PDB entry 3R6L | X-ray diffraction, 1.90 A resolution | chains A and B of the 3 polymer chains in the assembly

# Chain A
Name: Caspase-2 subunit p18
Organism: Homo sapiens
Notes: EC 3.4.22.-
UniProtKB: P42575 (CASP2_HUMAN); aligned to UniProt positions 175-329 over residues 175-329 (the alignment contains insertions or deletions, so no single offset holds)
Sequence (160 residues; each row starts with the number of its first residue):
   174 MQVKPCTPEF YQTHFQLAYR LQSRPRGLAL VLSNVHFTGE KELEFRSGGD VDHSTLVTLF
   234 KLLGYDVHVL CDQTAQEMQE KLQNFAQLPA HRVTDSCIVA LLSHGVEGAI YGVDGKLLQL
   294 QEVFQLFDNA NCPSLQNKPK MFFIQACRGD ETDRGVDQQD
Unresolved in the structure: 212-215, 333
Differences from the reference sequence: expression tag (174)
Curated features (UniProtKB/Swiss-Prot):
  - active site: H277, C320

# Chain B
Name: Caspase-2 subunit p12
Organism: Homo sapiens
Notes: EC 3.4.22.-
UniProtKB: P42575 (CASP2_HUMAN); residues 349-452 here = UniProt positions 349-452
Sequence (112 residues; row label = number of the first residue in the row):
   349 GKEKLPKMRL PTRSDMICGY ACLKGTAAMR NAKRGSWYIE ALAQVFSERA CDMHVADMLV
   409 KVNALIKDRE GYAPGTEFHR CKEMSEYCST LCRHLYLFPG HPPTLEHHHH HH
Unresolved in the structure: 349-354, 452-460
Differences from the reference sequence: engineered mutation A380 (Thr in P42575); expression tag (453-460)
Curated features (UniProtKB/Swiss-Prot):
  - natural variant: Q392 to T452 (deletion: In MRT80)
  - mutagenesis: A369 (A369T: Loss of function)
What the authors report for this chain:
  - mutagenesis - Y420A: decreased catalytic activity on Ac-VDVAD-AFC

# Interface between chain A and chain B
Contacting residue pairs - 132 pairs, chain A then chain B:
  Q175(A) - S395(B)
  V176(A) - S395(B)
  V176(A) - P447(B)  hydrophobic
  K177(A) - S395(B)
  K177(A) - C399(B)
  K177(A) - P447(B)
  P178(A) - C399(B)
  P178(A) - P447(B)
  C179(A) - C399(B)
  C179(A) - F446(B)
  C179(A) - P447(B)  hydrogen bond (backbone-backbone)
  C179(A) - H449(B)
  P181(A) - H449(B)
  F183(A) - C399(B)
  F183(A) - D400(B)
  F183(A) - Y444(B)  hydrophobic
  F183(A) - F446(B)  hydrophobic
  Y184(A) - F446(B)  hydrophobic
  Y184(A) - H449(B)
  H187(A) - Y444(B)
  F188(A) - F446(B)  hydrophobic
  Q189(A) - R441(B)  hydrogen bond (backbone-side chain)
  L190(A) - R441(B)
  L190(A) - H442(B)
  A191(A) - R441(B)  hydrogen bond (backbone-side chain)
  A191(A) - H442(B)
  A191(A) - Y444(B)  hydrophobic
  Y192(A) - D363(B)  hydrogen bond
  Y192(A) - L439(B)
  Y192(A) - C440(B)  hydrogen bond (side chain-backbone)
  Y192(A) - R441(B)
  Y192(A) - H442(B)  hydrogen bond (backbone-backbone)
  L194(A) - L443(B)  hydrophobic
  L194(A) - Y444(B)
  L194(A) - L445(B)  hydrophobic
  L194(A) - F446(B)
  Q195(A) - F446(B)
  Q195(A) - H449(B)  hydrogen bond
  Q195(A) - P450(B)
  R199(A) - L445(B)  hydrogen bond (side chain-backbone)
  R199(A) - F446(B)  hydrogen bond (side chain-backbone)
  R199(A) - H449(B)  hydrogen bond (side chain-backbone)
  R219(A) - R378(B)
  S220(A) - R378(B)  hydrogen bond (backbone-side chain)
  S220(A) - N379(B)
  S220(A) - A380(B)
  G221(A) - N379(B)
  G221(A) - A380(B)  hydrogen bond (backbone-backbone)
  G221(A) - G383(B)
  V224(A) - K381(B)
  V224(A) - R382(B)
  D225(A) - G383(B)
  D225(A) - S384(B)  hydrogen bond
  D225(A) - I387(B)
  T228(A) - A391(B)
  L229(A) - I387(B)  hydrophobic
  L232(A) - A391(B)  hydrophobic
  L236(A) - A398(B)  hydrophobic
  L236(A) - L445(B)  hydrophobic
  Y238(A) - L445(B)
  L275(A) - I387(B)  hydrophobic
  H277(A) - R378(B)
  E280(A) - K372(B)
  Q294(A) - R361(B)  hydrogen bond
  F297(A) - R361(B)
  F297(A) - M364(B)
  F297(A) - C366(B)  hydrophobic
  F297(A) - Y368(B)
  Q298(A) - R361(B)
  F300(A) - M364(B)
  D301(A) - T360(B)
  D301(A) - M364(B)
  N302(A) - L358(B)
  N302(A) - P359(B)  hydrogen bond (side chain-backbone)
  N302(A) - T360(B)  hydrogen bond (backbone-backbone)
  N302(A) - R361(B)
  N302(A) - S362(B)  hydrogen bond
  A303(A) - T360(B)
  Q309(A) - L358(B)
  N310(A) - L358(B)
  N310(A) - D363(B)
  K311(A) - D363(B)
  P312(A) - D363(B)
  P312(A) - L443(B)  hydrophobic
  K313(A) - S362(B)
  K313(A) - D363(B)  hydrogen bond (backbone-backbone)
  K313(A) - M364(B)
  K313(A) - I365(B)  hydrogen bond (backbone-backbone)
  M314(A) - I365(B)
  M314(A) - L443(B)  hydrophobic
  F315(A) - M364(B)  hydrophobic
  F315(A) - I365(B)  hydrogen bond (backbone-backbone)
  F315(A) - C366(B)
  F315(A) - G367(B)  hydrogen bond (backbone-backbone)
  F316(A) - G367(B)
  F316(A) - Y386(B)
  F316(A) - L390(B)  hydrophobic
  F316(A) - F394(B)  hydrophobic
  I317(A) - C366(B)  hydrophobic
  I317(A) - G367(B)  hydrogen bond (backbone-backbone)
  I317(A) - Y368(B)
  I317(A) - A369(B)  hydrogen bond (backbone-backbone)
  Q318(A) - A369(B)
  Q318(A) - A376(B)
  Q318(A) - S384(B)  hydrogen bond
  Q318(A) - Y386(B)
  Q318(A) - I387(B)
  A319(A) - C370(B)  hydrogen bond (backbone-side chain)
  C320(A) - C370(B)  hydrophobic
  C320(A) - T374(B)
  C320(A) - A375(B)  hydrophobic
  C320(A) - A376(B)  hydrogen bond (side chain-backbone)
  R321(A) - Y368(B)
  R321(A) - C370(B)  hydrogen bond (side chain-backbone)
  R321(A) - L371(B)
  R321(A) - K372(B)
  R321(A) - G373(B)  hydrogen bond (backbone-backbone)
  R321(A) - T374(B)  hydrogen bond (backbone-backbone)
  R321(A) - E434(B)  salt bridge
  G322(A) - G373(B)
  G322(A) - T374(B)  hydrogen bond (backbone-backbone)
  G322(A) - A375(B)
  D323(A) - G373(B)
  E324(A) - G373(B)  hydrogen bond (backbone-backbone)
  E324(A) - T374(B)
  E324(A) - A375(B)  hydrogen bond (backbone-backbone)
  T325(A) - E425(B)
  T325(A) - F426(B)
  T325(A) - C429(B)
  D326(A) - C429(B)
  D326(A) - K430(B)  hydrogen bond (backbone-backbone)
  G328(A) - K430(B)
Other interface residues (no listed pair), chain A (62 interface residues in all): M174, T180, F218, G222, L293, R327
Other interface residues (no listed pair), chain B (56 interface residues in all): M377, V403, L407, R428, G448

# In short
62 residues of chain A face 56 of chain B across their interface; the contacts include 33 hydrogen bonds and 1
salt bridge. Polar contacts include R321(A)-E434(B), Q189(A)-R441(B) and A191(A)-R441(B). The paper reports
that Y420A of chain B reduces catalytic activity on Ac-VDVAD-AFC.
Chain A is Caspase-2 subunit p18 and chain B is Caspase-2 subunit p12, both from Homo sapiens; the structure,
Caspase-2 T380A bound with Ac-VDVAD-CHO, was determined by X-ray diffraction together with 3R5J, 3R6G, 3R7B,
3R7N and 3R7S from the same study.
